PDB entry 4NTQ | X-ray diffraction, 2.40 A resolution | chains A and B

Chain A:
Molecule: Contact-dependent inhibitor A
Source organism: Enterobacter cloacae subsp. cloacae
UniProtKB: D5CBA0 (D5CBA0_ENTCC); residues 1-235 here correspond to UniProt positions 3087-3321 (UniProt number = residue number + 3086)
Amino-acid sequence (235 residues; row label = number of the first residue in the row):
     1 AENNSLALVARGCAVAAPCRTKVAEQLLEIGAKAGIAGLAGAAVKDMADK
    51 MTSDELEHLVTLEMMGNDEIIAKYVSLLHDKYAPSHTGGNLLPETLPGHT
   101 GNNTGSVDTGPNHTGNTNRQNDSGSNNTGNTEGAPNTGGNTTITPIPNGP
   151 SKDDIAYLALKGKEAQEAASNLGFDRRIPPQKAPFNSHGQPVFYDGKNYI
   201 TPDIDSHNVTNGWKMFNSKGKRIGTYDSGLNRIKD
Disordered / not traced: 1-159
Modified residues: Mse47, Mse51, Mse64, Mse65 (selenomethionine); Mse215 (selenomethionine; parent Met)
Curated features (UniProtKB/Swiss-Prot):
  - motif: Ala1 to Asn4 (AENN CT cleavage motif)
What the authors report for this chain:
  - catalytic residues: Asp203, Asp205, Lys214
  - catalytic residues: His207 (proposed by the authors, not directly observed)
  - mutagenesis - D203A, H207A, K214A: abolished catalytic activity
  - mutagenesis - D205A: decreased catalytic activity
  - mutagenesis - D205A: decreased growth

Chain B:
Molecule: ECL CdiI
Source organism: Enterobacter cloacae subsp. cloacae
Amino-acid sequence (155 residues; row label = number of the first residue in the row):
     1 MFGIFSKGEPVSMEGELVQPSSIVINDYEEELHLPLSYWDIKDYKNSWLK
    51 SLGEGLSNKTHSALAVSMYEPEKTNFIFTWVLYFEDEKVYVQNNVIFLEE
   101 CHGFSPENINKFIESRTTHDGDGMKISEWHTDLNSVLDFYHSLNNASLEH
   151 HHHHH
Disordered / not traced: 147-155
Modified residues: Mse1, Mse13, Mse68, Mse124 (selenomethionine; parent Met)

How chain A and chain B interact:
Contacting residue pairs - 60 pairs, chain A then chain B:
  Gly162(A) with Glu14(B)
  Ile178(A) with Phe76(B)
  Pro179(A) with Asn75(B), hydrogen bond (backbone-side chain); Phe76(B)
  Pro180(A) with Tyr69(B), hydrophobic; Thr74(B); Asn75(B), hydrogen bond (backbone-backbone); Phe76(B), hydrophobic
  Gln181(A) with Tyr69(B); Lys73(B); Asn75(B)
  Lys182(A) with Glu72(B); Lys73(B), hydrogen bond (backbone-backbone); Asn75(B); Glu99(B), hydrogen bond (side chain-backbone)
  Ser187(A) with Glu14(B)
  His188(A) with Glu14(B)
  Gly189(A) with Glu14(B), hydrogen bond (backbone-backbone); Glu16(B)
  Gln190(A) with His33(B); Phe76(B)
  Val192(A) with Phe76(B), hydrophobic
  Lys197(A) with Asp122(B), salt bridge
  Tyr199(A) with Phe97(B)
  Thr201(A) with Phe78(B)
  Ile204(A) with Glu31(B); His33(B)
  Asp205(A) with Glu30(B); Glu31(B), hydrogen bond (side chain-backbone)
  Ser206(A) with Glu31(B)
  Lys214(A) with Glu30(B)
  Phe216(A) with Phe78(B), hydrophobic; Asn93(B); Val95(B), hydrophobic
  Asn217(A) with Asp120(B), hydrogen bond
  Lys219(A) with Val95(B)
  Gly220(A) with Asn94(B); Val95(B), hydrogen bond (backbone-backbone); Phe97(B)
  Lys221(A) with Asn94(B); Thr117(B), hydrogen bond; Ile126(B)
  Arg222(A) with Tyr28(B), hydrogen bond; Glu30(B), salt bridge; Trp80(B); Asn93(B), hydrogen bond; Asn94(B); Ile126(B); Ser127(B), hydrogen bond (backbone-backbone); Trp129(B)
  Ile223(A) with Asp120(B); Mse124(B); Lys125(B); Ser127(B)
  Gly224(A) with Ser127(B), hydrogen bond (backbone-side chain)
  Tyr226(A) with Mse124(B)
  Asp235(A) with Lys125(B), salt bridge; Ser127(B), hydrogen bond (backbone-side chain); Glu128(B), hydrogen bond (side chain-backbone); Trp129(B)
Interface residues without a listed pair, chain A (31 interface residues in all): Lys161, Pro191, Arg232
Interface residues without a listed pair, chain B (32 interface residues in all): Glu29, Leu32, Gln92, Leu98
The authors on this interface:
  - interface residues, chain A: Ile178(A), Val192(A), Tyr199(A), Phe216(A)
  - interface residues, chain B: Phe76(B), Phe78(B), Val95(B), Phe97(B)

In short:
31 residues of chain A face 32 of chain B across their interface; the contacts include 15 hydrogen bonds and 3
salt bridges. Among the polar pairs are Lys197(A)-Asp122(B), Arg222(A)-Glu30(B) and Asp235(A)-Lys125(B). The
paper reports catalytic residues Asp203(A), Asp205(A) and Lys214(A) among others; D203A, H207A and K214A of
chain A abolish catalytic activity.
Chain A is Contact-dependent inhibitor A and chain B is ECL CdiI, both from Enterobacter cloacae subsp.
cloacae; the structure, CdiA-CT/CdiI toxin and immunity complex from Enterobacter cloacae, was determined by
X-ray diffraction.
